5S5J - chains B and C of the 6 polymer chains in the assembly; structure by X-ray diffraction, 2.25 A resolution.

# Chain B
Molecule: Tubulin beta-2B chain
From: Bos taurus
UniProtKB: Q6B856 (TBB2B_BOVIN); the author numbering skips numbers that UniProt does not, so the offset changes along the chain: 1-42 = UniProt 1-42; 45-360 = UniProt 43-358; 369-455 = UniProt 359-445
Amino-acid sequence (445 residues; numbered 1 to 455; 10 numbers in that range are skipped by the numbering (no residue carries them; nothing is unmodelled there); the number before each row is that of its first residue):
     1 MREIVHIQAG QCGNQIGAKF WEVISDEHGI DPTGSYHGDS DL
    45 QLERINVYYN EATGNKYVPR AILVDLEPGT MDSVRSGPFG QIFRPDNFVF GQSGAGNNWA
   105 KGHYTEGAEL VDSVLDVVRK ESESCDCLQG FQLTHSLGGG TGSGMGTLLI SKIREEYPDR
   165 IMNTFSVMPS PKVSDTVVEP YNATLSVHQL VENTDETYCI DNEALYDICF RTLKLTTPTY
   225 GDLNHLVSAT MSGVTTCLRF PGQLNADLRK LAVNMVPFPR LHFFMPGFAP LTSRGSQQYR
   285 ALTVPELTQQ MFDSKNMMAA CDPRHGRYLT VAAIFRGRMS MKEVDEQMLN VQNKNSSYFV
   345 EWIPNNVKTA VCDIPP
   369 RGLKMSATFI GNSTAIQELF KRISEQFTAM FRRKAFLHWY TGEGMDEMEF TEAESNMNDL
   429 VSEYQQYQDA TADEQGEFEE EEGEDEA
Unresolved in the structure: 279-280, 438-455
Bound ions: Mg2+: Gln-11 (together with GDP); Ca2+: Glu-113 (shared with Glu-284(C) of chain C)
Residues lining bound ligands:
  - GDP (guanosine-5'-diphosphate): Ala-9, Gly-10, Gln-11, Cys-12, Gln-15, Ile-16, Asp-69, Ala-99, Asn-101, Ser-140, Gly-142, Gly-143, Gly-144, Thr-145, Gly-146, Ser-147, Val-171, Pro-173, Val-177, Asp-179, Glu-183, Asn-206, Leu-209, Tyr-224, Leu-227, Asn-228
  - N-(3-methylpyridin-4-yl)acetamide (WKY): Gly-100, Asn-101, Asn-102, Lys-105, Trp-407
Curated features (UniProtKB/Swiss-Prot):
  - motif: Met-1 to Ile-4 (MREI motif)
  - binding site (GTP): Gln-11, Glu-71, Ser-140, Gly-144, Thr-145, Gly-146, Asn-206, Asn-228
  - binding site (Mg(2+)): Glu-71
  - modified residue: Ser-40 (Phosphoserine), Thr-57 (Phosphothreonine), Lys-60 (N6-acetyllysine), Ser-174 (Phosphoserine), Thr-287 (Phosphothreonine), Thr-292 (Phosphothreonine), Arg-320 (Omega-N-methylarginine), Glu-448 (5-glutamyl polyglutamate)
  - cross-link (Glycyl lysine isopeptide (Lys-Gly)): Lys-60 (interchain with G-Cter in ubiquitin), Lys-326 (interchain with G-Cter in ubiquitin)

# Chain C
Molecule: Tubulin alpha-1B chain
From: Bos taurus
UniProtKB: P81947 (TBA1B_BOVIN); residues 1-451 here = UniProt positions 1-451
Amino-acid sequence (451 residues; row label = number of the first residue in the row):
     1 MRECISIHVG QAGVQIGNAC WELYCLEHGI QPDGQMPSDK TIGGGDDSFN TFFSETGAGK
    61 HVPRAVFVDL EPTVIDEVRT GTYRQLFHPE QLITGKEDAA NNYARGHYTI GKEIIDLVLD
   121 RIRKLADQCT GLQGFLVFHS FGGGTGSGFT SLLMERLSVD YGKKSKLEFS IYPAPQVSTA
   181 VVEPYNSILT THTTLEHSDC AFMVDNEAIY DICRRNLDIE RPTYTNLNRL ISQIVSSITA
   241 SLRFDGALNV DLTEFQTNLV PYPRIHFPLA TYAPVISAEK AYHEQLSVAE ITNACFEPAN
   301 QMVKCDPRHG KYMACCLLYR GDVVPKDVNA AIATIKTKRS IQFVDWCPTG FKVGINYQPP
   361 TVVPGGDLAK VQRAVCMLSN TTAIAEAWAR LDHKFDLMYA KRAFVHWYVG EGMEEGEFSE
   421 AREDMAALEK DYEEVGVDSV EGEGEEEGEE Y
Unresolved in the structure: 441-451
Bound ions: Ca2+ site 1: Asp-39, Thr-41, Gly-44, Glu-55; Ca2+ site 2: Glu-284 (shared with Glu-113(B) of chain B)
Residues lining bound ligands:
  - GTP (guanosine-5'-triphosphate): Gly-10, Gln-11, Ala-12, Gln-15, Ile-16, Asp-69, Asp-98, Ala-99, Ala-100, Asn-101, Ser-140, Gly-142, Gly-143, Gly-144, Thr-145, Gly-146, Ile-171, Pro-173, Val-177, Ser-178, Thr-179, Glu-183, Asn-206, Tyr-224, Leu-227, Asn-228, Ile-231
  - N-(3-methylpyridin-4-yl)acetamide (WKY): Gln-133, Thr-253, Gln-256, Thr-257

# Interface between chain B and chain C
Contacting residue pairs - 39 pairs, chain B then chain C:
  Pro-72(B) with Arg-2(C)
  Gln-96(B) with Met-1(C); Arg-2(C), hydrogen bond (backbone-side chain)
  Asn-101(B) with Glu-254(C), hydrogen bond
  Asp-179(B) with Glu-254(C); Lys-352(C), hydrogen bond (backbone-side chain)
  Thr-180(B) with Glu-254(C); Asn-258(C)
  Val-181(B) with Asn-258(C), hydrogen bond (backbone-side chain); Pro-348(C), hydrophobic
  Val-182(B) with Thr-257(C)
  Thr-221(B) with Lys-326(C)
  Ala-397(B) with Trp-346(C)
  Met-398(B) with Trp-346(C)
  Arg-400(B) with Asp-345(C), salt bridge; Ser-439(C), hydrogen bond
  Arg-401(B) with Tyr-262(C), hydrogen bond (backbone-side chain); Asp-345(C), salt bridge; Trp-346(C); Glu-434(C), hydrogen bond (side chain-backbone); Val-435(C); Val-437(C), hydrogen bond (side chain-backbone); Asp-438(C); Ser-439(C), hydrogen bond
  Lys-402(B) with Tyr-262(C)
  Ala-403(B) with Tyr-262(C); Trp-346(C), hydrophobic
  Phe-404(B) with Thr-257(C); Asn-258(C); Val-260(C); Pro-261(C), hydrogen bond (backbone-backbone); Trp-346(C), hydrophobic
  His-406(B) with Val-260(C), hydrogen bond (side chain-backbone); Pro-261(C); Tyr-262(C); Pro-263(C)
  Trp-407(B) with Gln-256(C); Thr-257(C), hydrogen bond (side chain-backbone); Val-260(C)
Interface residues without a listed pair, chain B (19 interface residues in all): Gly-100, Leu-405
Interface residues without a listed pair, chain C (22 interface residues in all): Pro-325, Asn-329

# Overview
19 residues of chain B and 22 residues of chain C are in contact, with 12 hydrogen bonds and 2 salt bridges.
Polar contacts include Arg-400(B)/Asp-345(C), Arg-401(B)/Asp-345(C) and Gln-96(B)/Arg-2(C).
N-(3-methylpyridin-4-yl)acetamide is bound between chain B and chain C. Chain B binds GDP.
Here chain B is Tubulin beta-2B chain and chain C is Tubulin alpha-1B chain, both from Bos taurus. Entry 5S5J
(Tubulin-Z1148747945-complex) was determined by X-ray diffraction (same publication as 5S4L, 5S4M, 5S4N, 5S4O,
5S4P, 5S4Q and 52 further entries).
